PDB entry 1P7O | X-ray diffraction, 2.30 A resolution | chains A and B of the 6 polymer chains in the assembly

Chain A (and B):
Protein: Phospholipase A2
Organism: Micropechis ikaheka
Notes: EC 3.1.1.4; chain B of this document is another copy of the same molecule, construct and numbering; everything in this record applies to it too
Sequence (124 residues; numbered 1 to 124; the number before each row is that of its first residue):
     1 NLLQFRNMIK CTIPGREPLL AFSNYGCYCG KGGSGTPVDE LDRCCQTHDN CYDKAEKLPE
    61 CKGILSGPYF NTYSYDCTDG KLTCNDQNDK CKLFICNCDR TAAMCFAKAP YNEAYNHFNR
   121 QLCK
Cystine bridges: Cys-11/Cys-77, Cys-27/Cys-123, Cys-29/Cys-45, Cys-44/Cys-105, Cys-51/Cys-98, Cys-61/Cys-91, Cys-84/Cys-96

Chain A / chain B interface:
Pairs across the interface (7; chain A residue first):
  Leu-19(A) with Leu-122(B), hydrophobic
  Leu-20(A) with Ala-114(B); Tyr-115(B), hydrophobic; Phe-118(B), hydrophobic
  Lys-31(A) with Asn-119(B), hydrogen bond; Gln-121(B)
  His-117(A) with His-117(B), hydrogen bond (side chain-backbone)
Also at the interface, not in a pair above, chain A (5 interface residues in all): Ser-23

Summary:
5 residues of chain A and 7 residues of chain B are in contact; the contacts include 2 hydrogen bonds. Polar
contacts include Lys-31(A)/Asn-119(B) and His-117(A)/His-117(B).
Chain A and chain B are both Phospholipase A2 (Micropechis ikaheka); the structure, Crystal structure of
phospholipase A2 (MIPLA4) from Micropechis ikaheka, was determined by X-ray diffraction, deposited together
with 1PWO and 1OZY.
